5F52 - chains B and C of the 4 polymer chains in the assembly; structure by X-ray diffraction, 1.63 A resolution.

[Chain B (and C)]
Protein: L-asparaginase
Organism: Dickeya chrysanthemi
Notes: EC 3.5.1.1; chain C of this document is another copy of the same molecule, construct and numbering; everything in this record applies to it too
UniProtKB: P06608 (ASPG_DICCH); residues 2-327 here correspond to UniProt positions 23-348 (UniProt number = residue number + 21)
Chain sequence (328 residues; each row starts with the number of its first residue; numbering starts at 0):
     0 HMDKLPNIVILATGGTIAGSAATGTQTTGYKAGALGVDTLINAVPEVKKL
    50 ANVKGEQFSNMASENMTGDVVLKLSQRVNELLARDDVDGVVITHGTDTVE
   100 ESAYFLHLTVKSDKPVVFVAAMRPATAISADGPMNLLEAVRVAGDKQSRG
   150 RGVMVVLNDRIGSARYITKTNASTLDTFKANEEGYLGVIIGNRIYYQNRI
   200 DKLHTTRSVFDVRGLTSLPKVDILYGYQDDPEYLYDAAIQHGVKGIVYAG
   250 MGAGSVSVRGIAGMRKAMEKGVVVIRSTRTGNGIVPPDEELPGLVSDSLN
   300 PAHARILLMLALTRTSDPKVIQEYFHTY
Not modelled in the structure: 0-3
Sequence notes: expression tag (0-1)
Small-molecule neighbours: aspartic acid (ASP): G14, T15, A31, A61, S62, E63, G94, T95, D96, A120, M121, K168
From the paper describing this entry:
  - binding site for aspartic acid: T15, E63, T95, D96, K168
  - catalytic residues: T15
  - specificity-determining residues: T15

[How chain B and chain C interact]
Pairs across the interface (51):
  R150(B) - D200(C)  salt bridge
  R159(B) - E181(C)  salt bridge
  Y165(B) - Q196(C)  hydrogen bond (side chain-backbone)
  Y165(B) - N197(C)
  E181(B) - R159(C)  salt bridge
  E181(B) - G183(C)
  E181(B) - Y184(C)  hydrogen bond (backbone-backbone)
  E181(B) - V187(C)
  E181(B) - Q196(C)  hydrogen bond (backbone-side chain)
  E182(B) - E182(C)
  E182(B) - G183(C)
  E182(B) - Q196(C)
  E182(B) - N197(C)  hydrogen bond (backbone-side chain)
  G183(B) - E181(C)
  G183(B) - E182(C)
  G183(B) - G183(C)
  Y184(B) - E181(C)  hydrogen bond (backbone-backbone)
  V187(B) - E181(C)
  V187(B) - I283(C)  hydrophobic
  R192(B) - H325(C)
  Y194(B) - I283(C)
  Y194(B) - P286(C)
  Y194(B) - D296(C)
  Y195(B) - D200(C)
  Y195(B) - K201(C)
  Q196(B) - Y165(C)  hydrogen bond (backbone-side chain)
  Q196(B) - E181(C)  hydrogen bond (side chain-backbone)
  Q196(B) - E182(C)
  Q196(B) - I199(C)
  Q196(B) - D200(C)  hydrogen bond (backbone-backbone)
  N197(B) - Y165(C)
  N197(B) - E182(C)  hydrogen bond (side chain-backbone)
  N197(B) - N197(C)
  N197(B) - R198(C)
  N197(B) - D200(C)
  R198(B) - N197(C)
  R198(B) - R198(C)  hydrogen bond (backbone-backbone)
  R198(B) - D200(C)  salt bridge
  I199(B) - Q196(C)
  D200(B) - R150(C)  salt bridge
  D200(B) - Y195(C)
  D200(B) - Q196(C)  hydrogen bond (backbone-backbone)
  D200(B) - N197(C)
  D200(B) - R198(C)  salt bridge
  K201(B) - Y195(C)
  I283(B) - V187(C)  hydrophobic
  I283(B) - Y194(C)
  P286(B) - R192(C)
  P286(B) - Y194(C)
  D296(B) - Y194(C)
  H325(B) - R192(C)
Also at the interface, not in a pair above, chain B (23 interface residues in all): I189, P285
Also at the interface, not in a pair above, chain C (23 interface residues in all): I189, P285

[Overview]
Chain B and chain C each contribute 23 residues to their interface; the contacts include 11 hydrogen bonds and
6 salt bridges. Polar pairs include R150(B)-D200(C), R159(B)-E181(C) and R198(B)-D200(C). Ligands of chain B:
aspartic acid. The paper reports the catalytic residue T15(B); a binding site for aspartic acid at T15(B),
E63(B) and T95(B) among others.
Chain B and chain C are both L-asparaginase (Dickeya chrysanthemi); the structure, Erwinia chrysanthemi
L-asparaginase + Aspartic acid, was determined by X-ray diffraction, deposited together with 5HW0.
